7B5R - chains L and Y of the 7 polymer chains in the assembly; structure by electron microscopy, 3.80 A resolution.

[Chain L]
Name: Cyclin-dependent kinase 2
Organism: Homo sapiens
Notes: EC 2.7.11.22
UniProt: P24941 (CDK2_HUMAN); residue numbers follow UniProt; this construct covers 1-298
Chain sequence (298 residues; row label = number of the first residue in the row):
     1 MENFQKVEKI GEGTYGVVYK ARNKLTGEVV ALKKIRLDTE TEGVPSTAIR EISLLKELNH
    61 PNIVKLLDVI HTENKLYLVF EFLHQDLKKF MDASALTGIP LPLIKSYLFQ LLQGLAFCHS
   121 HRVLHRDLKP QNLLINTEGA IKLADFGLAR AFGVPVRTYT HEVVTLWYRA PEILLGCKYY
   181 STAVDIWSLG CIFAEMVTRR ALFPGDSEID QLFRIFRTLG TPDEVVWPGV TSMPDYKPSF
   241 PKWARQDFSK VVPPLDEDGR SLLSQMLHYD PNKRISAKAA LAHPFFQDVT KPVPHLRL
Disordered / not traced: 1-12, 154-155
Modified residues: Thr160 (phosphothreonine; TPO)
Curated features (UniProtKB/Swiss-Prot):
  - active site: Asp127 (Proton acceptor)
  - binding site (ATP): Ile10 to Val18, Lys33, Glu81 to Leu83, Asp86, Lys129 to Asn132, Asp145
  - binding site (Mg(2+)): Asn132, Asp145
  - site (CDK7 binding): Lys9, Lys88, Lys89, Leu166
  - modified residue: Met1 (N-acetylmethionine), Lys6 (N6-acetyllysine), Thr14 (Phosphothreonine), Tyr15 (Phosphotyrosine), Tyr19 (Phosphotyrosine), Thr160 (Phosphothreonine)
  - natural variant: Pro45 (P45L: In a glioblastoma multiforme sample)
  - mutagenesis: Lys9 (K9F: Reduced phosphorylation by CAK), Thr14 (T14A: 2-fold increase in activity), Tyr15 (Y15F: 2-fold increase in activity), Lys88 to Lys89 (Reduced phosphorylation by CAK), Thr160 (T160A: Abolishes activity), Leu166 (L166R: Reduced phosphorylation by CAK and reduced kinase activity)

[Chain Y]
Name: Cyclin-A2
Organism: Homo sapiens
UniProt: P20248 (CCNA2_HUMAN); numbering as in UniProt (aligned over 1-432)
Chain sequence (432 residues; numbered 1 to 432; the number before each row is that of its first residue):
     1 MLGNSAPGPA TREAGSALLA LQQTALQEDQ ENINPEKAAP VQQPRTRAAL AVLKSGNPRG
    61 LAQQQRPKTR RVAPLKDLPV NDEHVTVPPW KANSKQPAFT IHVDEAEKEA QKKPAESQKI
   121 EREDALAFNS AISLPGPRKP LVPLDYPMDG SFESPHTMDM SIILEDEKPV SVNEVPDYHE
   181 DIHTYLREME VKCKPKVGYM KKQPDITNSM RAILVDWLVE VGEEYKLQNE TLHLAVNYID
   241 RFLSSMSVLR GKLQLVGTAA MLLASKFEEI YPPEVAEFVY ITDDTYTKKQ VLRMEHLVLK
   301 VLTFDLAAPT VNQFLTQYFL HQQPANCKVE SLAMFLGELS LIDADPYLKY LPSVIAGAAF
   361 HLALYTVTGQ SWPESLIRKT GYTLESLKPC LMDLHQTYLK APQHAQQSIR EKYKNSKYHG
   421 VSLLNPPETL NL
Disordered / not traced: 1-174, 322-324, 344-345
Curated features (UniProtKB/Swiss-Prot):
  - modified residue: Met1 (N-acetylmethionine), Ser5 (Phosphoserine), Ser55 (Phosphoserine)

[Chain L / chain Y interface]
Pairs across the interface (35):
  Thr39(L) - Lys289(Y)
  Glu40(L) - Lys288(Y)
  Glu40(L) - Lys289(Y)  salt bridge
  Glu42(L) - Lys266(Y)
  Gly43(L) - Leu292(Y)
  Val44(L) - Lys266(Y)  hydrogen bond (backbone-side chain)
  Ile49(L) - Leu299(Y)  hydrophobic
  Ile49(L) - Leu306(Y)  hydrophobic
  Arg50(L) - Phe267(Y)
  Ile52(L) - Phe304(Y)  hydrophobic
  Ser53(L) - Phe304(Y)
  Ser53(L) - Leu306(Y)
  Lys56(L) - Thr303(Y)  hydrogen bond (side chain-backbone)
  Lys56(L) - Phe304(Y)
  Glu57(L) - Tyr185(Y)  hydrogen bond
  Glu57(L) - Met189(Y)
  Val69(L) - Phe304(Y)  hydrophobic
  His71(L) - His296(Y)  hydrogen bond
  Thr72(L) - His296(Y)
  Ala116(L) - Tyr178(Y)
  His119(L) - Tyr178(Y)
  Ser120(L) - Tyr178(Y)
  Ser120(L) - Ile182(Y)
  His121(L) - Tyr185(Y)
  Arg122(L) - Ala307(Y)  hydrogen bond (side chain-backbone)
  Arg150(L) - Glu268(Y)  salt bridge
  Arg150(L) - Ile270(Y)
  Arg157(L) - Glu268(Y)  salt bridge
  Thr158(L) - Ile270(Y)
  Tyr159(L) - Ile270(Y)
  Ser276(L) - Asp177(Y)
  Ser276(L) - Tyr178(Y)  hydrogen bond
  Ala277(L) - Tyr178(Y)
  Lys278(L) - Asp177(Y)  hydrogen bond (side chain-backbone)
  Lys278(L) - Asp181(Y)  salt bridge
Interface residues without a listed pair, chain L (32 interface residues in all): Pro45, Ser46, Leu54, Glu73, Ala151, Thr160
Interface residues without a listed pair, chain Y (22 interface residues in all): Glu230, Glu274, Arg293

[Overview]
32 residues of chain L and 22 residues of chain Y are in contact, with 7 hydrogen bonds and 4 salt bridges.
Among the polar pairs are Glu40(L)-Lys289(Y), Arg150(L)-Glu268(Y) and Arg157(L)-Glu268(Y).
Chain L is Cyclin-dependent kinase 2 and chain Y is Cyclin-A2, both from Homo sapiens; the structure,
Ubiquitin ligation to F-box protein substrates by SCF-RBR E3-E3 super-assembly:
CUL1-RBX1-SKP1-SKP2-CKSHS1-Cyclin A-CDK2-p27, was determined by electron microscopy.
